PDB entry 6UDC | X-ray diffraction, 2.10 A resolution | chains A and C of the 4 polymer chains in the assembly

== Chain A (and C) ==
Molecule: Streptavidin
Organism: Streptomyces avidinii
Notes: chain C of this document is another copy of the same molecule, construct and numbering; everything in this record applies to it too
Reference sequence: P22629 (SAV_STRAV); residues 13-139 here correspond to UniProt positions 37-163 (UniProt number = residue number + 24)
Sequence (136 residues; numbered 12 to 147; the number before each row is that of its first residue):
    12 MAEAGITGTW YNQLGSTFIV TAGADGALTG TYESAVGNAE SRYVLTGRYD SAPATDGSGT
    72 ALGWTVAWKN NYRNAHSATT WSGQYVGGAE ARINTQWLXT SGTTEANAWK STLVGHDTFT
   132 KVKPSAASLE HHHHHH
Not modelled in the structure: 12-13, 134-147
Modified / non-standard residues: DV7 (L-(7-hydroxycoumarin-4-yl)ethylglycine) at position 110
Construct notes: initiating methionine (12); conflict DV7_110 (Leu134 in P22629); expression tag (140-147)
Ligand contacts: biotin (BTN): Asn23, Leu25, Ser27, Tyr43, Ser45, Val47, Gly48, Asn49, Ala50, Trp79, Ala86, Ser88, Thr90, Trp92, Trp108, DV7_110, Asp128
Curated features (UniProtKB/Swiss-Prot):
  - motif: Arg59 to Asp61 (Cell attachment site)
  - binding site (biotin): Tyr43, Tyr54, Trp92, Trp108, Trp120

== Chain A / chain C interface ==
Residue-residue contacts - 8 pairs, chain A then chain C:
  Gln107(A) - Gln107(C)
  Gln107(A) - Val125(C)  hydrogen bond (side chain-backbone)
  Gln107(A) - Gly126(C)
  Gln107(A) - His127(C)
  Val125(A) - Gln107(C)  hydrogen bond (backbone-side chain)
  Gly126(A) - Gln107(C)
  His127(A) - Gln107(C)
  His127(A) - His127(C)

== In short ==
The chain A/chain C interface involves 4 residues from each chain; the contacts include 2 hydrogen bonds. The
hydrogen-bonded pair is Gln107(A)-Val125(C). Bound to chain A: biotin. UniProt lists 5 biotin-binding residues
on chain A.
Chain A and chain C are both Streptavidin (Streptomyces avidinii); the structure, Spectroscopic and structural
characterization of a genetically encoded direct sensor for protein-ligand interactions, was determined by
X-ray diffraction, deposited together with 6UD1, 6UD6, 6UDB and 6UC3.
